6P8H - chains A and C of the 3 polymer chains in the assembly; structure by X-ray diffraction, 3.19 A resolution.

== Chain A ==
Molecule: G1/S-specific cyclin-D1
From: Homo sapiens
Reference sequence: P24385 (CCND1_HUMAN); residue numbers follow UniProt; this construct covers 19-267
Amino-acid sequence (249 residues; numbered 19 to 267; the number before each row is that of its first residue):
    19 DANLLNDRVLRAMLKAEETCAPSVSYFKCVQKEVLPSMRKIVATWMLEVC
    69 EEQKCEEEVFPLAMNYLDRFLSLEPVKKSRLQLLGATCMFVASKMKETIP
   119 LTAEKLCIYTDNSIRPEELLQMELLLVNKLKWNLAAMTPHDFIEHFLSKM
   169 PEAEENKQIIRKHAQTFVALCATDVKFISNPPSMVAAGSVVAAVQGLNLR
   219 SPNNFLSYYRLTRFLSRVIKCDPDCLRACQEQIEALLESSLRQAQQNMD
Unresolved in the structure: 263-267

== Chain C ==
Molecule: Cyclin-dependent kinase inhibitor 1
From: Homo sapiens
Reference sequence: P38936 (CDN1A_HUMAN); numbering as in UniProt (aligned over 9-85)
Amino-acid sequence (80 residues; each row starts with the number of its first residue):
     6 GEFRQNPCGSKACRRLFGPVDSEQLSRDCDALMAGCIQEARERWNFDFVT
    56 ETPLEGDFAWERVRGLGLPKLYLPTGPRRG
Unresolved in the structure: 6-13, 68-85
Sequence notes: expression tag (6-8)
Curated features (UniProtKB/Swiss-Prot):
  - zinc finger: Cys-13 to Cys-41 (C4-type)
  - region: Ala-17 to Pro-24 (Required for binding cyclins), Phe-53 to Pro-58 (Required for binding CDKs)
  - modified residue: Thr-80 (Phosphothreonine)
  - mutagenesis: Thr-80 (T80A: Abolishes UV radiation-induced phosphorylation and subsequent degradation)
From the paper describing this entry:
  - post-translational modification sites: Tyr-77 (citing earlier work)

== Chain A / chain C interface ==
Contacting residue pairs (40; chain A residue first):
  Met-56(A) with Phe-22(C), hydrophobic
  Ile-59(A) with Leu-21(C), hydrophobic; Phe-22(C), hydrophobic
  Trp-63(A) with Ala-17(C), hydrogen bond (side chain-backbone); Arg-19(C); Leu-21(C), hydrophobic
  Glu-66(A) with Ala-17(C); Arg-19(C), salt bridge
  Glu-70(A) with Ser-15(C); Lys-16(C), hydrogen bond (side chain-backbone); Ala-17(C)
  Glu-92(A) with Leu-37(C)
  Lys-95(A) with Gln-29(C)
  Lys-96(A) with Phe-22(C)
  Ser-97(A) with Pro-24(C); Val-25(C)
  Arg-98(A) with Gln-29(C), hydrogen bond (side chain-backbone); Leu-30(C); Asp-33(C), salt bridge
  Leu-99(A) with Phe-22(C), hydrophobic
  Gln-100(A) with Arg-19(C), hydrogen bond (side chain-backbone); Arg-20(C); Leu-21(C), hydrogen bond (side chain-backbone)
  Ile-126(A) with Cys-18(C)
  Tyr-127(A) with Ala-17(C); Cys-18(C); Arg-19(C), hydrogen bond (backbone-backbone)
  Thr-128(A) with Arg-19(C)
  Asp-129(A) with Arg-19(C); Arg-20(C)
  Ser-131(A) with Arg-20(C)
  Arg-133(A) with Ser-27(C), hydrogen bond
  Glu-136(A) with Ser-27(C); Leu-30(C)
  Gln-139(A) with Cys-34(C); Asp-35(C); Met-38(C)
  Leu-143(A) with Leu-37(C); Met-38(C)
  Lys-147(A) with Cys-41(C)
Interface residues without a listed pair, chain A (28 interface residues in all): Thr-62, Val-67, Leu-101, Met-140, Leu-142, Asn-146
Interface residues without a listed pair, chain C (20 interface residues in all): Gly-23

== In short ==
28 residues of chain A face 20 of chain C across their interface; the contacts include 7 hydrogen bonds and 2
salt bridges. Polar contacts include Glu-66(A)/Arg-19(C), Arg-98(A)/Asp-33(C) and Trp-63(A)/Ala-17(C). From
UniProt: one mutagenesis site on chain C. The paper reports a modification site at Tyr-77(C).
Here chain A is G1/S-specific cyclin-D1 and chain C is Cyclin-dependent kinase inhibitor 1, both from Homo
sapiens. Entry 6P8H (Crystal structure of CDK4 in complex with CyclinD1 and P21) was determined by X-ray
diffraction, deposited together with 6P8E, 6P8F and 6P8G.
